7ST9 - chains A and H of the 10 polymer chains in the assembly; structure by electron microscopy, 2.20 A resolution.

[Chain A]
Protein: Checkpoint protein RAD24
Organism: Saccharomyces cerevisiae (strain ATCC 204508 / S288c)
UniProtKB: P32641 (RAD24_YEAST); numbering as in UniProt (aligned over 1-659)
Sequence (696 residues; numbered 1 to 696; the number before each row is that of its first residue):
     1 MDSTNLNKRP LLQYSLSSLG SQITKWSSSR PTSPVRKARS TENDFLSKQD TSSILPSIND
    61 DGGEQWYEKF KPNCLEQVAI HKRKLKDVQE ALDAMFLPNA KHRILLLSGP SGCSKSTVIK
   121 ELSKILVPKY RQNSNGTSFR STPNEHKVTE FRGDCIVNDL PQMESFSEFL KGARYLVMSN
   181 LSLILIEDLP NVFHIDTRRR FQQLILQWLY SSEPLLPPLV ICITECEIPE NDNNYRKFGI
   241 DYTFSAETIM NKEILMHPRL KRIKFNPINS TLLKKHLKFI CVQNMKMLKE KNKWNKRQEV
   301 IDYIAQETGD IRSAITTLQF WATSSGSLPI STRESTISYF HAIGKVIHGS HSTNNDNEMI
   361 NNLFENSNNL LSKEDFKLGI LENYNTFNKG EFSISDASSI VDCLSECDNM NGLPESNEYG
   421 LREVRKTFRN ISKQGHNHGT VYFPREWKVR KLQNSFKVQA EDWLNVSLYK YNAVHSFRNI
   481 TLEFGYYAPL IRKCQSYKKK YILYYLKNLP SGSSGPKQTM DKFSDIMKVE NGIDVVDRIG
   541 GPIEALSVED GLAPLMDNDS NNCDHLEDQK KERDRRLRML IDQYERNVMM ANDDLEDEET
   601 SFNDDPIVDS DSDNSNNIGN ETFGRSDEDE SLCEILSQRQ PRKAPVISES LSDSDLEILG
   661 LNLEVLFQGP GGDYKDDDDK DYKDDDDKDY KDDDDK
Not modelled in the structure: 1-62, 510-520, 548-563, 612-696
Differences from the reference sequence: expression tag (660-696)
Metal / ion sites: Mg2+: Ser116 (together with ATP-gamma-S)
Ligand contacts: ATP-gamma-S (AGS; phosphothiophosphoric acid-adenylate ester): Tyr67, Phe70, Lys71, Pro72, Gln77, Val78, Ala79, Pro110, Ser111, Gly112, Cys113, Ser114, Lys115, Ser116, Thr117, Glu187, Thr224, His276, Ile311, Arg312, Ile315
From the paper describing this entry:
  - binding site for the 21-nt DNA strand: His341, Lys345, Ser350, His351
  - binding site for the 50-nt DNA strand: Gln162, Met163, Tyr339, Phe340, Phe443
  - specificity-determining residues: Phe340

[Chain H]
Protein: DNA damage checkpoint control protein MEC3
Organism: Saccharomyces cerevisiae (strain ATCC 204508 / S288c)
UniProtKB: Q02574 (MEC3_YEAST); residues 1-474 here = UniProt positions 1-474
Sequence (474 residues; row label = number of the first residue in the row):
     1 MKLKLIVNGC EAPDDYKLLR TTINTVASLR KTAILRFNSE RLTIISTPKS SLNSSNNGTI
    61 LRGDTGQLWC TIPHDVFRLY TVISARELNT ITMECNCDSL LSVFKRYDRV MNQGSSSNMT
   121 IKLQSMPEWN TNNGTLSGGT AGGVDTTSKP NPICALGITF EEIVHTSGPN DAIVMNGGVD
   181 EHNGLPTTVG TGNLLASNKV IMHSFKVPVK LLFRAQDTRI QEPMINYIQL MMYKLPPISG
   241 EFGSAFHGFI RRVERYSNVN HIHLMGVKKK EHGNEGDDVE LKIIVNELDW HLEICWNGPL
   301 DSVIQRQEGL TDNPSQNQHI DTDGRQEEGS LPIIEADKPM SSLYTNTRDR EMEENIRYDE
   361 DLLRIEDSSI ADTRGNIYTA DTSGDTEFND ISVMVEKAEQ ESSSTHEVII RCKDWKVCSK
   421 LYAAFEEVVL AISHDESCVF HCSLDRGSLE DSEDVEKPRE RGQIIYYIAR SKGL
Not modelled in the structure: 130-150, 164-200, 270-276, 305-389, 449-456

[Chain A / chain H interface]
Residue-residue contacts - 28 pairs, chain A then chain H:
  Val588(A) - Leu52(H)  hydrophobic
  Met589(A) - Leu52(H)  hydrophobic
  Met589(A) - Ile153(H)
  Met589(A) - Pro208(H)
  Met589(A) - Val209(H)
  Met589(A) - Lys210(H)
  Met590(A) - Ile153(H)
  Asn592(A) - Leu52(H)
  Asn592(A) - Asn151(H)
  Asn592(A) - Lys210(H)
  Asp594(A) - Asn151(H)  hydrogen bond
  Asp594(A) - Gln216(H)
  Asp597(A) - Ala215(H)
  Asp597(A) - Gln216(H)  hydrogen bond
  Glu598(A) - Phe213(H)
  Glu599(A) - Phe213(H)
  Phe602(A) - Pro152(H)
  Phe602(A) - Leu211(H)  hydrophobic
  Phe602(A) - Phe213(H)  hydrophobic
  Pro606(A) - Met1(H)
  Ile607(A) - Met1(H)
  Ile607(A) - Leu123(H)  hydrophobic
  Ile607(A) - Ser125(H)
  Val608(A) - Met1(H)
  Asp609(A) - Lys122(H)  salt bridge
  Asp609(A) - Gln124(H)
  Ser610(A) - Lys2(H)  hydrogen bond (backbone-side chain)
  Asp611(A) - Lys4(H)  salt bridge
Interface residues without a listed pair, chain A (18 interface residues in all): Ala591, Leu595, Asp605
Interface residues without a listed pair, chain H (23 interface residues in all): Ser51, Ser55, Glu94, Leu212, Arg219
The authors on this interface:
  - interface residues, chain A: Phe602(A), Ile607(A)
  - interface residues, chain H: Met1(H), Leu123(H), Pro152(H), Leu211(H), Phe213(H)

[Summary]
18 residues of chain A and 23 residues of chain H are in contact, with 3 hydrogen bonds and 2 salt bridges.
Polar contacts include Asp609(A)-Lys122(H), Asp611(A)-Lys4(H) and Asp594(A)-Asn151(H). From the paper: a
binding site for the 50-nt DNA strand at Gln162(A), Met163(A) and Tyr339(A) among others; a binding site for
the 21-nt DNA strand at His341(A), Lys345(A) and Ser350(A) among others.
Chain A is Checkpoint protein RAD24 and chain H is DNA damage checkpoint control protein MEC3, both from
Saccharomyces cerevisiae (strain ATCC 204508 / S288c); the structure, Open state of Rad24-RFC:9-1-1 bound to a
5' ss/dsDNA junction, was determined by electron microscopy together with 7STE and 7STB from the same study.
